PDB entry 9C53 | electron microscopy, 2.60 A resolution | chains A and T of the 4 polymer chains in the assembly

Chain A:
Protein: DNA polymerase gamma
From: Saccharomyces cerevisiae
Notes: EC 2.7.7.7
Reference sequence: A0A8H4BW69 (A0A8H4BW69_YEASX); numbering as in UniProt (aligned over 30-1254)
Chain sequence (1240 residues; numbered 28 to 1267; the number before each row is that of its first residue):
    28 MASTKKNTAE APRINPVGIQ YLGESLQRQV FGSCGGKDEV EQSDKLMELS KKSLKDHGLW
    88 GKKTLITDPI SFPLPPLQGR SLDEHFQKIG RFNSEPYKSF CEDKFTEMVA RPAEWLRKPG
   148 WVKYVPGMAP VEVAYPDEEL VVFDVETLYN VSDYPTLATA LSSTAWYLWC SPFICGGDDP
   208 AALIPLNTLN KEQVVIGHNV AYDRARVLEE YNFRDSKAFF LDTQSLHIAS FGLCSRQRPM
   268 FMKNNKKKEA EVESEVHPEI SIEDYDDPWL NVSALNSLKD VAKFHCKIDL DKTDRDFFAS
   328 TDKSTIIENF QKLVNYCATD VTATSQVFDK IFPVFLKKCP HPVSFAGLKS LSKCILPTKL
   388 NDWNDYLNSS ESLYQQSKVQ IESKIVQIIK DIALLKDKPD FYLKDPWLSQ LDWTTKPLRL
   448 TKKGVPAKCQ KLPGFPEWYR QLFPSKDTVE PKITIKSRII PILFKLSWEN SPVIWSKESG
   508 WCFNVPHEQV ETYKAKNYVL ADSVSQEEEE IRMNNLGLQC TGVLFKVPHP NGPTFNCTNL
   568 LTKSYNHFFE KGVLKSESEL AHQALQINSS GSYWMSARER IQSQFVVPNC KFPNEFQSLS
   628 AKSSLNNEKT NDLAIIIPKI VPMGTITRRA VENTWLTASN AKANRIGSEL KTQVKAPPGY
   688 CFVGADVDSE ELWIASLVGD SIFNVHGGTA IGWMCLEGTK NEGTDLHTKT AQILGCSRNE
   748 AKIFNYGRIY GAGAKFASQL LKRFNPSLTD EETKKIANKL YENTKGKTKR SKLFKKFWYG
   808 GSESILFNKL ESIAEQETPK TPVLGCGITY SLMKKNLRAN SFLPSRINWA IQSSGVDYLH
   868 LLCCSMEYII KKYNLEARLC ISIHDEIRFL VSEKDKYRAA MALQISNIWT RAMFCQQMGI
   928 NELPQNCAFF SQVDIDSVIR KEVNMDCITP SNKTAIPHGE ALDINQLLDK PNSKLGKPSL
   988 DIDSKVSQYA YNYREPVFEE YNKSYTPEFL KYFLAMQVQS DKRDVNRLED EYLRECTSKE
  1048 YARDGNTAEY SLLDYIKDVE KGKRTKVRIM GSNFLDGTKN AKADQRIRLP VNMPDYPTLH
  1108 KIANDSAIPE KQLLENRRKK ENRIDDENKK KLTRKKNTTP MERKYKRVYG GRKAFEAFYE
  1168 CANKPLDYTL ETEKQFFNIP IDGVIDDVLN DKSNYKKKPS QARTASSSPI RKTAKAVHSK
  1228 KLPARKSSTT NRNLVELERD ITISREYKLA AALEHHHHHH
Unresolved in the structure: 28-34, 1046-1267
Construct notes: expression tag (28-29, 1255-1267); conflict Val222 (Ile in A0A8H4BW69), Lys357 (Glu in A0A8H4BW69), Ala420 (Val in A0A8H4BW69), Met540 (Thr in A0A8H4BW69), Asn541 (His in A0A8H4BW69), Asn616 (Ser in A0A8H4BW69), Thr661 (Ala in A0A8H4BW69), Pro978 (Ser in A0A8H4BW69), Ser986 (Asn in A0A8H4BW69)
Metal / ion sites: Mg2+: Asp693, Val694, Asp892 (together with 2'-deoxyadenosine 5'-triphosphate)
Residues lining bound ligands:
  - 3'-deoxythymidine-5'-monophosphate (2DT): Arg656, Asn667, His891, Lys948
  - 2'-deoxyadenosine 5'-triphosphate (DTP): Asp693, Val694, Asp695, Ser696, Glu697, Glu698, Lys727, Arg745, Lys749, Ile750, Tyr753, Tyr757, Asp892
What the authors report for this chain:
  - conformationally variable residues (side-chain flip): Arg265
  - mutagenesis - F849A: decreased catalytic activity on double-stranded downstream DNA
  - mutagenesis - F849Y: unchanged catalytic activity
  - mutagenesis - N847A, N847DEL: abolished catalytic activity (strand displacement activity)
  - mutagenesis - R265A: decreased catalytic activity (strand displacement activity)
  - mutagenesis - N847DEL: decreased catalytic activity
  - mutagenesis - F849A: abolished catalytic activity
  - mutagenesis - F849A: abolished growth
  - mutagenesis - K270A, F849Y: unchanged growth
  - mutagenesis - R265A, N847A, N847DEL: decreased growth

Chain T:
Molecule: Template DNA
Sequence (42 nucleotides; row label = number of the first residue in the row; numbers below 1 keep their minus sign (DC-1 is residue -1)):
    -1 CGGTCGAGAG TCACGACTAC CCGCGCGCCG CAGACTGTCT TC
Unresolved in the structure: -1 to 10, 37-40

Chain A / chain T interface:
Contacting residue pairs (32):
  Ser262(A) with DC19(T), phosphate contact
  Arg263(A) with DC18(T), salt bridge to the phosphate
  Gln264(A) with DC19(T), phosphate contact
  Pro453(A) with DT34(T), phosphate contact
  Ala454(A) with DC33(T), phosphate contact; DT34(T), phosphate contact
  Lys455(A) with DC33(T), phosphate contact; DT34(T), hydrogen bond to the phosphate
  Thr481(A) with DC24(T), hydrogen bond to the phosphate
  Arg485(A) with DG25(T), hydrogen bond to the phosphate; DC26(T), salt bridge to the phosphate
  Met602(A) with DC22(T), sugar contact
  Glu606(A) with DC22(T), phosphate contact
  Arg607(A) with DG21(T), sugar contact
  Thr652(A) with DC18(T), phosphate contact; DC19(T), hydrogen bond to the phosphate
  Ile653(A) with DC19(T), phosphate contact
  Arg656(A) with DC18(T), base contact
  Val658(A) with DC20(T), sugar contact
  Tyr753(A) with DT16(T), base contact
  Gly754(A) with DT16(T), base contact
  Tyr757(A) with DT16(T), base contact
  Gly758(A) with DC15(T), sugar contact; DT16(T), sugar contact
  Ala759(A) with DT16(T), sugar contact
  Gly760(A) with DC15(T), sugar contact; DT16(T), phosphate contact
  Phe763(A) with DT16(T), phosphate contact
  Ser852(A) with DA17(T), hydrogen bond to the phosphate; DC18(T), hydrogen bond to the phosphate
  Asn855(A) with DA17(T), sugar contact
  Gln859(A) with DC18(T), sugar contact
Interface residues without a listed pair, chain A (32 interface residues in all): Val452, Lys483, Ser484, Ser603, Asn660, Ile750, Pro851
Interface residues without a listed pair, chain T (14 interface residues in all): DG23

Overview:
32 residues of chain A face 14 of chain T across their interface, with 6 hydrogen bonds and 2 salt bridges.
Polar contacts include Lys455(A)-DT34(T), Thr481(A)-DC24(T) and Arg485(A)-DG25(T). From the paper: R265A,
N847A and N847DEL of chain A reduce growth; conformational variability at Arg265(A); 6 substitutions were
tested in all.
Here chain A is DNA polymerase gamma (Saccharomyces cerevisiae) and chain T is Template DNA. Entry 9C53
(Cryo-EM structure of the Strand displacement Complex (II) of Yeast Mitochondrial DNA polymerase Gamma (MIP1)
with ...) was determined by electron microscopy (same publication as 9C51 and 9C52).
